9DDN - chains D and Z of the 9 polymer chains in the assembly; structure by electron microscopy, 3.18 A resolution.

Chain D:
Name: Tol-Pal system protein TolQ
Source organism: Escherichia coli
UniProtKB: P0ABV0 (TOLQ_ECO57); residues 1-230 here = UniProt positions 1-230
Sequence (230 residues; row label = number of the first residue in the row):
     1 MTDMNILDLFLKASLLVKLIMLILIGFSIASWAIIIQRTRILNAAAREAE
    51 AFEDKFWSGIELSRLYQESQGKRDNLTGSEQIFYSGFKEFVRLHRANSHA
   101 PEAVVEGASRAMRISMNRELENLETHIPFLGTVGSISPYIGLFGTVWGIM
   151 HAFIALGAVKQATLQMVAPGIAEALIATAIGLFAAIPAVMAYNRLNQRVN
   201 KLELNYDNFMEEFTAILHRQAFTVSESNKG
Disordered / not traced: 1-5, 224-230

Chain Z:
Name: Tol-Pal system protein TolR
Source organism: Escherichia coli
UniProtKB: P0ABV8 (TOLR_ECO57); numbering as in UniProt (aligned over 1-142)
Sequence (142 residues; numbered 1 to 142; the number before each row is that of its first residue):
     1 MARARGRGRRDLKSEINIVPLLDVLLVLLLIFMATAPIITQSVEVDLPDA
    51 TESQAVSSNDNPPVIVEVSGIGQYTVVVEKDRLERLPPEQVVAEVSSRFK
   101 ANPKTVFLIGGAKDVPYDEIIKALNLLHSAGVKSVGLMTQPI
Disordered / not traced: 1-12, 38-142

Chain D / chain Z interface:
Pairs across the interface (25):
  Pro138(D) - Pro20(Z)  hydrophobic
  Tyr139(D) - Val19(Z)
  Gly141(D) - Asp23(Z)
  Leu142(D) - Asp23(Z)
  Thr145(D) - Asp23(Z)
  Ile149(D) - Leu26(Z)
  Ile149(D) - Leu30(Z)  hydrophobic
  Ala152(D) - Leu30(Z)  hydrophobic
  Phe153(D) - Leu30(Z)  hydrophobic
  Leu156(D) - Met33(Z)  hydrophobic
  Gln161(D) - Ala36(Z)  hydrogen bond (side chain-backbone)
  Gln161(D) - Pro37(Z)
  Ala162(D) - Met33(Z)
  Ala162(D) - Ala34(Z)
  Thr163(D) - Ala34(Z)
  Leu164(D) - Ala34(Z)
  Leu164(D) - Thr35(Z)
  Val167(D) - Leu30(Z)  hydrophobic
  Val167(D) - Ala34(Z)  hydrophobic
  Ile171(D) - Val27(Z)  hydrophobic
  Ile171(D) - Leu30(Z)  hydrophobic
  Ala174(D) - Val27(Z)  hydrophobic
  Thr178(D) - Pro20(Z)
  Thr178(D) - Asp23(Z)  hydrogen bond
  Leu182(D) - Pro20(Z)  hydrophobic
Other interface residues (no listed pair), chain D (19 interface residues in all): Leu175
Other interface residues (no listed pair), chain Z (13 interface residues in all): Leu22, Ile31

In short:
The interface between chain D and chain Z involves 19 residues on one side and 13 on the other; the contacts
include 2 hydrogen bonds. Polar contacts include Gln161(D)-Ala36(Z) and Thr178(D)-Asp23(Z).
Here chain D is Tol-Pal system protein TolQ and chain Z is Tol-Pal system protein TolR, both from Escherichia
coli. Entry 9DDN (E. coli TolAQR conformation II) was determined by electron microscopy (same publication as
9DDM, 9DDO, 9DDP and 9DDQ).
